Entry 7L1R (electron microscopy, 3.10 A resolution); this record covers chains B and E of the 7 polymer chains in the assembly.

Chain B:
Name: ATP synthase subunit alpha
From: Bacillus sp. (strain PS3)
Notes: EC 7.1.2.2
Reference sequence: A0A0M3VGF9 (A0A0M3VGF9_BACP3); numbering as in UniProt (aligned over 2-502)
Amino-acid sequence (510 residues; row label = number of the first residue in the row; numbers below 1 keep their minus sign (Met-7 is residue -7)):
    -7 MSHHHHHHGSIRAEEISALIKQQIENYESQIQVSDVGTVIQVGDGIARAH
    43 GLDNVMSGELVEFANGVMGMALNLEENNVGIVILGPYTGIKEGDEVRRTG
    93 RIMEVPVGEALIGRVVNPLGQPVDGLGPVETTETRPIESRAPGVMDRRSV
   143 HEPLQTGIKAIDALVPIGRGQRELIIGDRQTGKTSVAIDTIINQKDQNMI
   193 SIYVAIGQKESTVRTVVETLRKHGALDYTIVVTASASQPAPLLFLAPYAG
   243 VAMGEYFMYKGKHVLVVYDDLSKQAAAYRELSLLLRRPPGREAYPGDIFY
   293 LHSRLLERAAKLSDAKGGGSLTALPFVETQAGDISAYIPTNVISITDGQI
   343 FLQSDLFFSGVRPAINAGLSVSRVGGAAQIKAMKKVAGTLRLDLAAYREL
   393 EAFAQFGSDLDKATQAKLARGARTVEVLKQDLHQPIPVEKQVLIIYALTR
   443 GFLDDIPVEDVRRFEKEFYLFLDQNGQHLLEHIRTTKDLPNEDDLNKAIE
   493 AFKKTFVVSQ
Not modelled in the structure: -7 to 26, 502
Sequence notes: expression tag (-7 to 1); conflict Ser193 (Cys in A0A0M3VGF9), Phe463 (Trp in A0A0M3VGF9)
Metal / ion sites: Mg2+: Thr176 (together with ATP)
Small-molecule neighbours:
  - ATP (adenosine-5'-triphosphate), molecule 1: Asp170, Arg171, Gln172, Thr173, Gly174, Lys175, Thr176, Ser177, Glu320, Phe349, Arg354, Pro355, Gln422, Asp423, Leu424
  - ATP, molecule 2: Ser336, Val363, Arg365

Chain E:
Name: ATP synthase subunit beta
From: Bacillus sp. (strain PS3)
Notes: EC 7.1.2.2
Reference sequence: A0A0M4U1P9 (A0A0M4U1P9_BACP3); residue numbers follow UniProt; this construct covers 1-473
Amino-acid sequence (484 residues; numbered -10 to 473; the number before each row is that of its first residue; numbers below 1 keep their minus sign (Met-10 is residue -10)):
   -10 MHHHHHHHHHHMTRGRVIQVMGPVVDVKFENGHLPAIYNALKIQHKARNE
    40 NEVDIDLTLEVALHLGDDTVRTIAMASTDGLIRGMEVIDTGAPISVPVGE
    90 VTLGRVFNVLGEPIDLEGDIPADARRDPIHRPAPKFEELATEVEILETGI
   140 KVVDLLAPYIKGGKIGLFGGAGVGKTVLIQELIHNIAQEHGGISVFAGVG
   190 DRTREGNDLYHEMKDSGVISKTAMVFGQMNEPPGARMRVALTGLTMAEYF
   240 RDEQGQDVLLFIDNIFRFTQAGSEVSALLGRMPSAVGYQPTLATEMGQLQ
   290 ERITSTAKGSITSIQAIYVPADDYTDPAPATTFSHLDATTNLERKLAEMG
   340 IYPAVDPLASTSRALAPEIVGEEHYQVARKVQQTLQRYKELQDIIAILGM
   390 DELSDEDKLVVHRARRIQFFLSQNFHVAEQFTGQPGSYVPVKETVRGFKE
   440 ILEGKYDHLPEDAFRLVGRIEEVVEKAKAMGVEV
Not modelled in the structure: -10 to 0, 471-473
Sequence notes: expression tag (-10 to 0); conflict Asp190 (Glu in A0A0M4U1P9)
Metal / ion sites: Mg2+: Thr165 (together with ADP)
Small-molecule neighbours: ADP (adenosine-5'-diphosphate): Ala160, Gly161, Val162, Gly163, Lys164, Thr165, Val166, Tyr341, Phe414, Ala417, Phe420

Interface between chain B and chain E:
Pairs across the interface - 50 pairs, chain B then chain E:
  Ile32(B) with His53(E); Leu54(E); Gly55(E)
  Gln33(B) with His53(E); Leu54(E)
  Val34(B) with Ile26(E); His53(E), hydrogen bond (backbone-backbone)
  Gly35(B) with Leu52(E)
  Asp36(B) with Leu52(E); Arg270(E), salt bridge
  Tyr79(B) with Ile26(E); Tyr27(E), hydrogen bond
  Thr80(B) with Ala25(E); Tyr27(E)
  Lys83(B) with Leu23(E), hydrogen bond (side chain-backbone); His53(E)
  Glu84(B) with His53(E); Gly55(E); Asp56(E); Asp57(E), hydrogen bond (side chain-backbone)
  Arg171(B) with Tyr313(E); Ala319(E); Phe322(E)
  Gln172(B) with Arg352(E)
  Lys201(B) with Glu290(E); His324(E), hydrogen bond (side chain-backbone); Asp326(E), salt bridge
  Glu202(B) with Phe125(E); Leu128(E); Glu290(E), hydrogen bond (backbone-side chain)
  Val205(B) with Phe125(E)
  Arg206(B) with Phe125(E), hydrogen bond (side chain-backbone); Glu126(E); Glu127(E); Leu128(E); Thr130(E)
  Glu210(B) with Thr130(E)
  Ser229(B) with Ala122(E); Gln287(E), hydrogen bond (backbone-side chain)
  Glu272(B) with Pro279(E); Thr280(E); Thr283(E)
  Leu275(B) with Met271(E); Pro272(E); Ser273(E)
  Leu276(B) with Arg270(E)
  Arg278(B) with Gly269(E), hydrogen bond (side chain-backbone); Met271(E)
  Ala285(B) with Ser273(E); Ala274(E)
Also at the interface, not in a pair above, chain B (35 interface residues in all): Ile82, Val107, Val115, Gly117, Ser203, Thr207, Val209, Ala228, Gln230, Arg271, Pro281, Gln322, Ala323
Also at the interface, not in a pair above, chain E (37 interface residues in all): Lys153, Thr314, Pro318, Ser323

In short:
35 residues of chain B face 37 of chain E across their interface; the contacts include 9 hydrogen bonds and 2
salt bridges. Among the polar pairs are Asp36(B)-Arg270(E), Lys201(B)-Asp326(E) and Tyr79(B)-Tyr27(E). Ligands
of chain B: ATP. Ligands of chain E: ADP.
Here chain B is ATP synthase subunit alpha and chain E is ATP synthase subunit beta, both from Bacillus sp.
(strain PS3). Entry 7L1R (PS3 F1-ATPase Hydrolysis Dwell) was determined by electron microscopy, deposited
together with 7L1Q and 7L1S.
